PDB entry 5W3Z | X-ray diffraction, 2.55 A resolution | chains A and C

== Chain A (and C) ==
Protein: Aryldialkylphosphatase
From: Sulfolobus solfataricus
Notes: EC 3.1.8.1; chain C of this document is another copy of the same molecule, construct and numbering; everything in this record applies to it too
UniProt: Q97VT7 (PHP_SULSO); numbering as in UniProt (aligned over 1-314)
Chain sequence (314 residues; numbered 1 to 314; the number before each row is that of its first residue):
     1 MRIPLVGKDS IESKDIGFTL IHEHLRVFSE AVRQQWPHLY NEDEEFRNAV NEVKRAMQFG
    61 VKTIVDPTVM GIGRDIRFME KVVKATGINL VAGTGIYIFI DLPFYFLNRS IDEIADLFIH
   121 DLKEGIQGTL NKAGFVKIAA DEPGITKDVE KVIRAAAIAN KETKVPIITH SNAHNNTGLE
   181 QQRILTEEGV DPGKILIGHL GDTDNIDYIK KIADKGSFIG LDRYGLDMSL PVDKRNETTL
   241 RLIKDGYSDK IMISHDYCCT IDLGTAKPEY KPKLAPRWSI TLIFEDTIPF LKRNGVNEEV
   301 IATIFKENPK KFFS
Not modelled in the structure: 1, 259-278 (chain C: 1, 260-276)
Sequence notes: engineered mutation Ile72 (Leu in Q97VT7), Phe99 (Tyr in Q97VT7), Leu122 (Ile in Q97VT7), Met228 (Leu in Q97VT7), Ser229 (Phe in Q97VT7), Leu263 (Trp in Q97VT7)
Modified residues: Lys137 (lysine nz-carboxylic acid; KCX)
Bound ions: Fe2+: His22, His24, Lys137, Asp256; Co2+: His170, His199
Swiss-Prot annotation at these positions:
  - binding site (Fe cation): His22, His24, Lys137, Asp256
  - binding site (Co(2+)): Lys137, His170, His199
  - modified residue: Lys137 (N6-carboxylysine)

== Interface between chain A and chain C ==
Contacting residue pairs (50; chain A residue first):
  Phe28(A) - Gln34(C)
  Ser29(A) - Pro103(C)
  Ser29(A) - Tyr105(C)
  Glu30(A) - Ala31(C)
  Glu30(A) - Gln34(C)
  Glu30(A) - Gln35(C)  hydrogen bond
  Ala31(A) - Glu30(C)
  Ala31(A) - Met70(C)
  Val32(A) - Phe106(C)  hydrophobic
  Gln34(A) - Phe28(C)
  Gln34(A) - Glu30(C)
  Gln34(A) - Gln34(C)
  Gln34(A) - Gln127(C)  hydrogen bond (backbone-side chain)
  Gln35(A) - Glu30(C)  hydrogen bond
  Gln35(A) - Met70(C)
  Gln35(A) - Arg74(C)  hydrogen bond
  Gln35(A) - Gln127(C)  hydrogen bond
  Trp36(A) - Met70(C)  hydrophobic
  Trp36(A) - Gly95(C)
  Trp36(A) - Ile96(C)  hydrophobic
  Trp36(A) - Leu117(C)  hydrogen bond (side chain-backbone)
  Trp36(A) - Asp121(C)  hydrogen bond
  Pro37(A) - Gln127(C)
  His38(A) - His120(C)  hydrogen bond
  Leu39(A) - Tyr105(C)
  Leu39(A) - Leu117(C)  hydrophobic
  Tyr40(A) - Tyr105(C)
  Met70(A) - Ala31(C)
  Met70(A) - Gln35(C)
  Met70(A) - Trp36(C)  hydrophobic
  Arg74(A) - Gln34(C)
  Arg74(A) - Gln35(C)  hydrogen bond
  Arg74(A) - Trp36(C)
  Gly95(A) - Trp36(C)
  Ile96(A) - Trp36(C)  hydrophobic
  Phe99(A) - Phe104(C)  hydrophobic
  Ile100(A) - Asp101(C)
  Asp101(A) - Ile100(C)
  Pro103(A) - Ser29(C)
  Phe104(A) - Phe99(C)  hydrophobic
  Tyr105(A) - Leu39(C)
  Tyr105(A) - Tyr40(C)
  Phe106(A) - Val32(C)  hydrophobic
  Leu117(A) - Trp36(C)
  Leu117(A) - Leu39(C)  hydrophobic
  His120(A) - His38(C)  hydrogen bond
  Asp121(A) - Trp36(C)  hydrogen bond
  Gln127(A) - Gln34(C)  hydrogen bond (side chain-backbone)
  Gln127(A) - Gln35(C)  hydrogen bond
  Gln127(A) - Pro37(C)
Interface residues without a listed pair, chain A (32 interface residues in all): Val69, Gly73, Thr94, Tyr97, Phe118
Interface residues without a listed pair, chain C (31 interface residues in all): Gly73, Thr94, Tyr97, Phe118

== Overview ==
Chain A and chain C form an interface of 32 and 31 residues respectively, with 13 hydrogen bonds. Among the
polar pairs are Glu30(A)-Gln35(C), Gln34(A)-Gln127(C) and Gln35(A)-Arg74(C). Curated annotation (UniProt)
lists 4 Fe cation-binding residues and 3 Co2+-binding residues on chain A.
Both chains are Aryldialkylphosphatase (Sulfolobus solfataricus). Entry 5W3Z (Crystal structure of SsoPox AsC6
mutant (L72I-Y99F-I122L-L228M-F229S-W263L)) was determined by X-ray diffraction (same publication as 5VRK,
5VSA, 5W3W, 5VRI and 5W3U).
